Entry 2INC (X-ray diffraction, 1.85 A resolution); this record covers chains A and B of the 3 polymer chains in the assembly.

Chain A:
Protein: Toluene, o-xylene monooxygenase oxygenase subunit
Organism: Pseudomonas stutzeri
Reference sequence: O87798 (O87798_PSEST); residue numbers follow UniProt; this construct covers 2-492
Sequence (491 residues; each row starts with the number of its first residue):
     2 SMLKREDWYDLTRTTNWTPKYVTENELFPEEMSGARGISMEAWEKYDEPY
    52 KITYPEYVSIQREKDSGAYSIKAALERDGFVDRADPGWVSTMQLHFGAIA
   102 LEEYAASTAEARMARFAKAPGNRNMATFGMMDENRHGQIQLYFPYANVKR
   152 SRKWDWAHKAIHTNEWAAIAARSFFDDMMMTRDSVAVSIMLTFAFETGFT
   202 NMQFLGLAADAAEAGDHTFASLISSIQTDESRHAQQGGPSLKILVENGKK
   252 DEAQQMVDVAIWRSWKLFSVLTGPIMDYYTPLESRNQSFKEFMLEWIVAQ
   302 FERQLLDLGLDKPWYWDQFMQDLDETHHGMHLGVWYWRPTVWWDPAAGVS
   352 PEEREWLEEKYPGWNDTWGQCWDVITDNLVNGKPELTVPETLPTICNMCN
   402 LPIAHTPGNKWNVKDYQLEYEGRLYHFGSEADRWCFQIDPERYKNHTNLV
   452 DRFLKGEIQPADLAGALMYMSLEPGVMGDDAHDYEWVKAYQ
Bound ions: Fe ion site 1: E104, E134, H137; Fe ion site 2: E134, E197, E231, H234
From the paper describing this entry:
  - Fe ion coordination: E231

Chain B:
Protein: Toluene, o-xylene monooxygenase oxygenase subunit
Organism: Pseudomonas stutzeri
Reference sequence: O87802 (O87802_PSEST); numbering as in UniProt (aligned over 8-329)
Sequence (322 residues; row label = number of the first residue in the row):
     8 ALKPLKTWSHLAGNRRRPSEYEVVSTNLHYFTDNPERPWELDSNLPMQTW
    58 YKKYCFDSPLKHDDWNAFRDPDQLVYRTYNLLQDGQESYVQGLFDQLNDR
   108 GHDQMLTREWVETLARFYTPARYLFHALQMGSVYIHQIAPASTITNCATY
   158 ETADHLRWLTHTAYRTRELANCYPDVGFGKRERDVWENDPAWQGFRELIE
   208 KALIAWDWGEAFTAINLVTKPAVEEALLQQLGSLAQSEGDTLLGLLAQAQ
   258 KRDAERHRRWSSALVKMALEKEGNREVLQKWVAKWEPLADKAIEAYCSAL
   308 PDGENAIVEAKSASRYVRQMMG

Chain A / chain B interface:
Contacting residue pairs - 199 pairs, chain A then chain B:
  S2(A) with D102(B), hydrogen bond (backbone-side chain); N105(B), hydrogen bond (backbone-side chain); D106(B), hydrogen bond (backbone-side chain)
  M3(A) with Q98(B); D102(B); Y171(B)
  L4(A) with Y171(B), hydrogen bond (backbone-side chain); R174(B); E175(B); N178(B)
  D8(A) with R174(B), hydrogen bond (backbone-side chain)
  W9(A) with T167(B); Y171(B); R174(B)
  L12(A) with R129(B); A170(B); T173(B); R174(B); G186(B)
  T13(A) with L166(B); A170(B)
  T15(A) with R129(B), hydrogen bond (backbone-side chain); Y130(B), hydrogen bond (backbone-side chain)
  T16(A) with Y130(B); H133(B)
  N17(A) with Y130(B); R190(B), hydrogen bond (backbone-side chain)
  W18(A) with A134(B), hydrophobic; R190(B); W193(B); E194(B); R203(B); E207(B), hydrogen bond
  T19(A) with R190(B), hydrogen bond; E194(B), hydrogen bond (backbone-side chain); R203(B), hydrogen bond (backbone-side chain)
  P20(A) with R203(B); E207(B)
  K21(A) with R203(B); E207(B), hydrogen bond (backbone-side chain)
  Y22(A) with Q200(B), hydrogen bond; R203(B); E204(B); E207(B), hydrogen bond (backbone-side chain); K208(B)
  V23(A) with E207(B); K208(B); I211(B), hydrophobic
  E27(A) with I211(B); W213(B)
  L28(A) with L210(B), hydrophobic; I211(B), hydrophobic
  F29(A) with M137(B), hydrophobic
  P30(A) with W213(B), hydrophobic
  E32(A) with P53(B); W57(B)
  M33(A) with M54(B), hydrophobic; W57(B)
  Y55(A) with Y86(B), hydrogen bond; Q90(B), hydrogen bond; E94(B); A160(B); R164(B)
  P56(A) with E94(B); Q98(B); T167(B)
  Y58(A) with Y83(B), hydrogen bond
  V59(A) with N87(B)
  S60(A) with D91(B)
  Q62(A) with Y83(B), hydrogen bond; N87(B)
  R63(A) with L88(B); D91(B), salt bridge
  D66(A) with Y83(B); R84(B)
  L102(A) with L35(B)
  E103(A) with Y37(B), hydrogen bond
  Y105(A) with L35(B), hydrophobic; H36(B); S149(B), hydrogen bond (side chain-backbone); T152(B); N153(B), hydrogen bond
  A106(A) with Y37(B), hydrophobic
  S108(A) with H143(B), hydrogen bond (backbone-side chain)
  T109(A) with Y58(B); H143(B), hydrogen bond; Q144(B)
  A112(A) with V140(B), hydrophobic; H143(B); Q144(B)
  R113(A) with M54(B); Y58(B), hydrogen bond; Q144(B)
  A115(A) with V140(B), hydrophobic
  R116(A) with M137(B); V140(B); Y141(B); Q144(B); L210(B), hydrogen bond (side chain-backbone); W213(B)
  F117(A) with Y141(B), hydrophobic; Q144(B); W213(B), hydrophobic
  R124(A) with H133(B), hydrogen bond
  N125(A) with H133(B); Q136(B), hydrogen bond; L163(B)
  T128(A) with Q136(B), hydrogen bond; T159(B); L163(B)
  F129(A) with L163(B), hydrophobic
  M131(A) with V140(B), hydrophobic; H143(B); T156(B); T159(B)
  M132(A) with Y83(B); Y86(B), hydrophobic; T156(B); Y157(B), hydrophobic
  N135(A) with Y83(B); N153(B); Y157(B), hydrogen bond
  R136(A) with Y83(B)
  Q139(A) with V31(B); V82(B); Y83(B); N153(B); Y157(B), hydrogen bond
  L142(A) with W15(B); V30(B); V31(B); L35(B), hydrophobic
  Y143(A) with V31(B), hydrophobic
  Y146(A) with K13(B); T14(B), hydrogen bond; W15(B); V30(B)
  V149(A) with P11(B); L12(B); K13(B); T14(B); W15(B), hydrophobic
  K150(A) with P11(B); L12(B); K13(B)
  R151(A) with P11(B)
  S152(A) with P11(B)
  R153(A) with L9(B); K10(B), hydrogen bond (side chain-backbone); L12(B)
  W155(A) with W15(B)
  D156(A) with W15(B); S16(B), hydrogen bond
  A158(A) with W15(B), hydrophobic
  H159(A) with W15(B); H17(B), hydrogen bond; T33(B), hydrogen bond (side chain-backbone); N34(B), hydrogen bond (side chain-backbone); L35(B)
  I162(A) with Y37(B), hydrophobic
  H163(A) with N34(B), hydrogen bond (side chain-backbone); H36(B); Y37(B); D40(B), salt bridge
  I170(A) with E47(B)
  R173(A) with Y37(B); E47(B), salt bridge
  S174(A) with E47(B)
  D177(A) with Y37(B), hydrogen bond; W46(B); E47(B), hydrogen bond (side chain-backbone); L48(B)
  D178(A) with L48(B)
  M181(A) with Y37(B); W46(B), hydrophobic; M54(B)
  T182(A) with W46(B); L48(B); M54(B)
  R183(A) with M54(B)
  E442(A) with D49(B)
  R443(A) with L48(B); D49(B), hydrogen bond (backbone-backbone); L52(B)
  Y444(A) with L48(B), hydrophobic; D49(B)
  K445(A) with D49(B)
  N446(A) with R44(B), hydrogen bond; D49(B), hydrogen bond (backbone-side chain); S50(B), hydrogen bond (side chain-backbone); N51(B)
  H447(A) with R44(B); E47(B), salt bridge; L48(B)
  R453(A) with E47(B), salt bridge
  E474(A) with L9(B)
  P475(A) with A8(B); L9(B), hydrogen bond (backbone-backbone)
  V477(A) with L9(B), hydrophobic
Other interface residues (no listed pair), chain A (88 interface residues in all): T54, Y70, D133, P145, F176, G476
Other interface residues (no listed pair), chain B (88 interface residues in all): P25, E27, S32, P45, F101, D161

Summary:
The chain A/chain B interface involves 88 residues from each chain; the contacts include 45 hydrogen bonds and
5 salt bridges. Polar contacts include R63(A)-D91(B), H163(A)-D40(B) and R173(A)-E47(B). E104(A), E134(A) and
H137(A) form the Fe ion site 1. E134(A), E197(A), E231(A) and H234(A) form the Fe ion site 2. From the paper:
Fe ion coordination by E231(A).
Here chain A is Toluene, o-xylene monooxygenase oxygenase subunit and chain B is Toluene, o-xylene
monooxygenase oxygenase subunit, both from Pseudomonas stutzeri. Entry 2INC (Native Toluene/o-xylene
Monooxygenase Hydroxylase X-ray Crystal Structure) was determined by X-ray diffraction (same publication as
2IND).
